9KKE - chain A; structure by electron microscopy, 3.80 A resolution.

== Chain A ==
Protein: ABC transporter B family member 19
Organism: Arabidopsis thaliana
Reference sequence: Q9LJX0 (AB19B_ARATH); residue numbers follow UniProt; this construct covers 1-1252
Chain sequence (1252 residues; numbered 1 to 1252; the number before each row is that of its first residue):
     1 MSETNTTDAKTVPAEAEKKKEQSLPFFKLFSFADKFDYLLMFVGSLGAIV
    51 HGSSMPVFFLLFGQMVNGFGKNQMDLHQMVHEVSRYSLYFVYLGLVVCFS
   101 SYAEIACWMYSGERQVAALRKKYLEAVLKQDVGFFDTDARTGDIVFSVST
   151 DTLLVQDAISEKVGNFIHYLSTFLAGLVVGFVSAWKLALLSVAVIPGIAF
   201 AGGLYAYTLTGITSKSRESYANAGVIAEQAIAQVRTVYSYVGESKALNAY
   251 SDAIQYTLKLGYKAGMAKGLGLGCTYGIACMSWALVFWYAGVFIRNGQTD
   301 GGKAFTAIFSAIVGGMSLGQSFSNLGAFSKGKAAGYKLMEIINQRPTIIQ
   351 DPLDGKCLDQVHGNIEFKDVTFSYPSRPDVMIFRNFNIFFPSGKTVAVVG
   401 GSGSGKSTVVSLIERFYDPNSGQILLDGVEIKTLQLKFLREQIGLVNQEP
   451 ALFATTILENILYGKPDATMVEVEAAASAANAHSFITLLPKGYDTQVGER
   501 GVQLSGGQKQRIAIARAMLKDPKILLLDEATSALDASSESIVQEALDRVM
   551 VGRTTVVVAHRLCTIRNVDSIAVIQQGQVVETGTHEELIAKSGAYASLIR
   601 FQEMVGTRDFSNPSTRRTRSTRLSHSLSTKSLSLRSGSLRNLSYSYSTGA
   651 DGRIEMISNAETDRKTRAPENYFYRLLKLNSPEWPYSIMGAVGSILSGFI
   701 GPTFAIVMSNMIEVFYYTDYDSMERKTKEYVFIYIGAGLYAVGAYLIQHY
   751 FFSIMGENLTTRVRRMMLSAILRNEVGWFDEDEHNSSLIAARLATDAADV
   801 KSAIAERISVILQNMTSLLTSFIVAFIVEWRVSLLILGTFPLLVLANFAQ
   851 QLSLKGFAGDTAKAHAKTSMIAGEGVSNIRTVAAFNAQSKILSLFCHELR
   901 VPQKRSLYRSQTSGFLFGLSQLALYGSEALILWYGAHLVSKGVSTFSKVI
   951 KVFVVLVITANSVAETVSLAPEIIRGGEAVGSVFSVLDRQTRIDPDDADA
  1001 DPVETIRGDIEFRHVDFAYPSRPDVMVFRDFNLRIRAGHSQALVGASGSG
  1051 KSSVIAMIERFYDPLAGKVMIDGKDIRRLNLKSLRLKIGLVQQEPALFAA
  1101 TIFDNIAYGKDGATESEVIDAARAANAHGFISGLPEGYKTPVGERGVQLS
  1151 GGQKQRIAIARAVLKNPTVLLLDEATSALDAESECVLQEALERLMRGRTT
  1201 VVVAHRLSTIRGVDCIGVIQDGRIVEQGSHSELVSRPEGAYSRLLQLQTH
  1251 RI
Unresolved in the structure: 1-20, 606-669
Ligand contacts:
  - A1EFV (2-[4-(diethylamino)-2-oxidanyl-phenyl]carbonylbenzoic acid), molecule 1: F58, F59, F62, F305, F309, I312, V313, F953, V957, N961
  - A1EFV, molecule 2: I198, Y276, A279, C280, W283, M316, I700, F704
Swiss-Prot annotation at these positions:
  - binding site (ATP): D136, Y374, S376, G405, K406, S407, T408, E529, D780, Y1019, S1021, R1022, K1051, S1052, S1053
  - binding site (brassinolide): Y276, W283
  - glycosylation (N-linked (GlcNAc...) asparagine): N5, N641, N758, N785, N814
  - mutagenesis: F59 (F59A: Impaired brassinosteroid exporter activity, but normal ATPase activity and slightly reduced activity stimulation by brassinolide), F62 (F62A: Strongly reduced ATPase activity and lost activity stimulation by brassinolide), Y276 (Y276A: Impaired brassinosteroid exporter activity, but normal ATPase activity and slightly reduced activity stimulation by brassinolide), W283 (W283A: Strongly reduced ATPase activity and lost activity stimulation by brassinolide), F309 (F309A: Increased ATPase activity and enhanced activity stimulation by brassinolide, but reduced brassinosteroid exporter activity), I312 (I312A: Strongly reduced ATPase activity and reduced activity stimulation by brassinolide), M316 (M316A: Strongly reduced ATPase activity and reduced activity stimulation by brassinolide), E529 (E529Q: Lost ATPase activity and reduced brassinosteroid export; when associated with Q-1174), F704 (F704A: Impaired brassinosteroid exporter activity, reduced brassinosteroid exporter activity, but normal ATPase activity and normal activity stimulation by brassinolide), F953 (F953A: Strongly reduced ATPase activity and lost activity stimulation by brassinolide), V957 (V957A: Normal ATPase activity and activity stimulation by brassinolide), I958 (I958A: Strongly reduced ATPase activity and lost activity stimulation by brassinolide), 1 further mutagenesis entry in UniProt

== Summary ==
Bound to chain A: compound A1EFV. Curated annotation (UniProt) lists 15 ATP-binding residues,
brassinolide-binding residues Y276 and W283 and 13 mutagenesis sites.
Chain A is ABC transporter B family member 19 (Arabidopsis thaliana); the structure, Cryo-EM structure of
BUM-bound atABCB19 in lipid nanodisc, was determined by electron microscopy, deposited together with 9KG2,
9KJC and 9KK6.
